PDB entry 6HZ7 | electron microscopy, 4.30 A resolution (low resolution: residue-level contacts below are approximate; hydrogen-bond / salt-bridge calls are withheld) | chains A and F of the 14 polymer chains in the assembly

== Chain A (and F) ==
Name: 5-methylcytosine-specific restriction enzyme B
From: Escherichia coli (strain K12)
Notes: EC 3.1.21.-; chain F of this document is another copy of the same molecule, construct and numbering; everything in this record applies to it too
Reference sequence: P15005 (MCRB_ECOLI), isoform P15005-2; residues 162-459 here correspond to UniProt positions 1-298 (UniProt number = residue number - 161)
Sequence (307 residues; row label = number of the first residue in the row):
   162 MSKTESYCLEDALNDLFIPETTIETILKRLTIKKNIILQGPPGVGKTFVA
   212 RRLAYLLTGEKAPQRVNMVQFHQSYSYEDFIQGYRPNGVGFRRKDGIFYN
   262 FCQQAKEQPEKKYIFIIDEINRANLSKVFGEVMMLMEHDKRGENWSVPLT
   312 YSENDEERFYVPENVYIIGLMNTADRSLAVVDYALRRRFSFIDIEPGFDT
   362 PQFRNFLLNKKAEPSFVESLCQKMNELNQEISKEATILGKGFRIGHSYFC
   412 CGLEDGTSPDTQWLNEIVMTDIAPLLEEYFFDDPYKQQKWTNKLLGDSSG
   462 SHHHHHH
Disordered / not traced: 162-167, 458-468 (chain F: 162-172, 458-468)
Differences from the reference sequence: expression tag (460-468)
Ion coordination: Mg2+: T208 (together with GMP-PNP)
Small-molecule neighbours:
  - GDP (guanosine-5'-diphosphate): E298, D300, K301, R348
  - GMP-PNP (GNP; phosphoaminophosphonic acid-guanylate ester): D176, L177, F178, P202, P203, G204, V205, G206, K207, T208, F209, D279, E280, N333, F367, H407, S408, C411
From the paper describing this entry:
  - mutagenesis - R348A: decreased catalytic activity
  - mutagenesis - R283A: abolished catalytic activity on GTP (citing earlier work)

== Chain A / chain F interface ==
Pairs across the interface (37):
  K189(A) with M430(F)
  R190(A) with M430(F); T431(F); P435(F)
  I193(A) with T431(F)
  K194(A) with D432(F)
  Y245(A) with P247(F)
  N285(A) with Q234(F)
  S287(A) with H233(F); Q234(F); S235(F)
  K288(A) with S235(F)
  G291(A) with H233(F)
  E292(A) with H233(F)
  M294(A) with Q231(F); H233(F)
  M295(A) with Q231(F)
  E298(A) with Q231(F)
  T311(A) with D240(F); R246(F); K255(F)
  Y312(A) with R246(F)
  S313(A) with K255(F)
  V342(A) with S338(F)
  Y344(A) with E280(F); R283(F); N333(F); D336(F)
  R347(A) with D336(F); R337(F); S338(F); E439(F)
  R348(A) with P203(F); N333(F)
  R349(A) with Q231(F)
  F352(A) with E439(F)
  D354(A) with E438(F)
Other interface residues (no listed pair), chain A (25 interface residues in all): F252, K301
Other interface residues (no listed pair), chain F (26 interface residues in all): M229, N248, G249, F252, A434

== Overview ==
The interface between chain A and chain F involves 25 residues on one side and 26 on the other. Chain A binds
GMP-PNP and GDP. From the paper: R348A of chain A reduces catalytic activity; R283A of chain A abolishes
catalytic activity on GTP.
Both chains are 5-methylcytosine-specific restriction enzyme B (Escherichia coli (strain K12)). Entry 6HZ7
(Structure of McrBC without DNA binding domains (Class 3)) was determined by electron microscopy, deposited
together with 6HZ4, 6HZ5, 6HZ6, 6HZ8 and 6HZ9.
